PDB entry 1MVN | X-ray diffraction, 2.21 A resolution | chain A

# Chain A
Name: PPC decarboxylase AtHAL3a
Source organism: Arabidopsis thaliana
Notes: EC 4.1.1.36
Reference sequence: Q9SWE5 (HAL3A_ARATH); residue numbers follow UniProt; this construct covers 1-209
Amino-acid sequence (209 residues; row label = number of the first residue in the row):
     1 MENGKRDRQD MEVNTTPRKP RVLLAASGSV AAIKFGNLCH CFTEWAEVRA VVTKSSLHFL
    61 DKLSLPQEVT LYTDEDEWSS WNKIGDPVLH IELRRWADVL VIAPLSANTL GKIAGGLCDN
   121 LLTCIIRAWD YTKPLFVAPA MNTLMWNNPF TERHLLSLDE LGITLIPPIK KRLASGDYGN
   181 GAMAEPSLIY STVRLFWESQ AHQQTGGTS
Not modelled in the structure: 1-17, 200-209
Construct notes: engineered mutation Ser-175 (Cys in Q9SWE5)
Swiss-Prot annotation at these positions:
  - active site: His-90 (Proton donor)
  - binding site (FMN): Gly-28 to Val-30, Thr-53 to Ser-55, Ser-106 to Thr-109, Ala-140
  - binding site (N-[(R)-4-phosphopantothenoyl]-L-cysteine): Asn-142, Arg-172, Ala-174, Met-183
  - mutagenesis: Val-30 (V30I: No effect on activity), Ile-33 (I33L/V: No effect on activity), Lys-34 (K34N/R: No effect on activity; K34Q: Small decrease of activity), His-90 (H90N: Complete loss of activity), Arg-95 (R95Q: Very low activity. Can reduce the oxidied intermediate), Asn-142 (N142D: Complete loss of activity), Met-145 (M145L: Complete loss of activity), Ala-174 (A174S: Significantly reduced activity. Can reduce the oxidied intermediate; A174V: No effect), Asp-177 (D177N: Very low activity. Can reduce the oxidied intermediate), Gly-179 (G179A: Very low activity. Can reduce the oxidied intermediate), Gly-181 (G181A: Significantly reduced activity)
Small-molecule neighbours:
  - FMN (flavin mononucleotide): Ser-27, Gly-28, Ser-29, Val-30, Thr-53, Ser-55, Phe-59, Glu-77, Trp-78, Trp-81, Val-88, His-90, Ser-106, Ala-107, Asn-108, Thr-109, Lys-112, Cys-118, Asp-119, Asn-120, Cys-124, Ala-140, Met-141, Asn-142, Met-145
  - pantothenoylaminoethenethiol (PCO; 2,4-dihydroxy-N-[2-(2-mercapto-vinylcarbamoyl)-ethyl]-3,3-dimethyl-butyramide): Ser-29, Val-30, Ala-31, Lys-34, Ile-84, Val-88, His-90, Ile-91, Ala-140, Met-141, Asn-142, Met-145, Arg-172, Leu-173, Ala-174, Ser-175, Gly-181, Ala-182, Met-183

# In short
Bound to chain A: pantothenoylaminoethenethiol and flavin mononucleotide. Curated annotation (UniProt) lists
active-site residue His-90, 11 FMN-binding residues, 4 N-[(R)-4-phosphopantothenoyl]-L-cysteine-binding
residues and 11 mutagenesis sites.
Chain A is PPC decarboxylase AtHAL3a (Arabidopsis thaliana); the structure, PPC decarboxylase mutant C175S
complexed with pantothenoylaminoethenethiol, was determined by X-ray diffraction, deposited together with
1MVL.
